Entry 7VAX (electron microscopy, 2.90 A resolution); this record covers chains G and H of the 12 polymer chains in the assembly.

== Chain G ==
Name: V-type ATP synthase subunit D
Source organism: Thermus thermophilus HB8
UniProt: O87880 (VATD_THET8); residue numbers follow UniProt; this construct covers 1-223
Amino-acid sequence (223 residues; numbered 1 to 223; the number before each row is that of its first residue):
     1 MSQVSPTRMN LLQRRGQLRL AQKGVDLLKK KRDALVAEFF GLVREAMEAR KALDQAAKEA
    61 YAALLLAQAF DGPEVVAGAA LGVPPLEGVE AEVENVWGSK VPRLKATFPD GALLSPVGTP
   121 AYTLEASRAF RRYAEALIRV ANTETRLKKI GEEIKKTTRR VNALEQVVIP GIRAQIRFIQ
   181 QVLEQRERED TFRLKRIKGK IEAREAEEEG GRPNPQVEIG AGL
Not modelled in the structure: 1-3, 210-223

== Chain H ==
Name: V-type ATP synthase subunit F
Source organism: Thermus thermophilus HB8
UniProt: P74903 (VATF_THET8); residues 1-104 here = UniProt positions 1-104
Amino-acid sequence (104 residues; each row starts with the number of its first residue):
     1 MAVIADPETA QGFRLAGLEG YGASSAEEAQ SLLETLVERG GYALVAVDEA LLPDPERAVE
    61 RLMRGRDLPV LLPIAGLKEA FQGHDVEGYM RELVRKTIGF DIKL

== How chain G and chain H interact ==
Contacting residue pairs - 73 pairs, chain G then chain H:
  F39(G) - V94(H)  hydrophobic
  F39(G) - T97(H)
  F39(G) - I98(H)  hydrophobic
  F40(G) - I102(H)  hydrophobic
  V43(G) - M90(H)  hydrophobic
  V43(G) - V94(H)  hydrophobic
  V43(G) - L104(H)  hydrophobic
  A46(G) - M90(H)  hydrophobic
  M47(G) - V86(H)
  M47(G) - E87(H)
  M47(G) - M90(H)  hydrophobic
  M47(G) - L104(H)  hydrophobic
  R50(G) - P73(H)  hydrogen bond (side chain-backbone)
  R50(G) - H84(H)  hydrogen bond
  R50(G) - V86(H)
  R50(G) - Y89(H)
  R50(G) - M90(H)
  K51(G) - V86(H)
  K51(G) - E87(H)  salt bridge
  D54(G) - A75(H)
  D54(G) - H84(H)
  D54(G) - V86(H)
  K58(G) - A80(H)
  K58(G) - F81(H)
  Y61(G) - T9(H)  hydrogen bond
  Y61(G) - A75(H)  hydrogen bond (side chain-backbone)
  Y61(G) - G76(H)
  Y61(G) - A80(H)  hydrophobic
  Y61(G) - F81(H)  hydrophobic
  A62(G) - F81(H)
  L64(G) - E8(H)
  L65(G) - E8(H)
  L65(G) - F81(H)  hydrophobic
  Q68(G) - E8(H)
  Q68(G) - Q11(H)  hydrogen bond
  A80(G) - R14(H)
  A80(G) - L15(H)
  V83(G) - R14(H)  hydrogen bond (backbone-side chain)
  V83(G) - L15(H)
  V83(G) - G17(H)
  P84(G) - R14(H)  hydrogen bond (backbone-side chain)
  P84(G) - G17(H)
  P85(G) - R14(H)
  P85(G) - G17(H)
  L86(G) - G17(H)
  E87(G) - G41(H)
  G88(G) - G41(H)  hydrogen bond (backbone-backbone)
  V89(G) - M1(H)  hydrophobic
  V89(G) - Y42(H)
  V89(G) - A43(H)
  A91(G) - L68(H)  hydrophobic
  L104(G) - A43(H)  hydrophobic
  L104(G) - L44(H)  hydrophobic
  T123(G) - L15(H)
  S127(G) - L15(H)
  F130(G) - G12(H)
  F130(G) - A16(H)  hydrophobic
  Y133(G) - F13(H)  hydrophobic
  Y133(G) - I74(H)
  Y133(G) - A75(H)
  L137(G) - L44(H)  hydrophobic
  L137(G) - L72(H)  hydrophobic
  L137(G) - I74(H)  hydrophobic
  V140(G) - L72(H)  hydrophobic
  A141(G) - L44(H)  hydrophobic
  A141(G) - V70(H)  hydrophobic
  A141(G) - L72(H)  hydrophobic
  E144(G) - L72(H)
  E144(G) - Y89(H)  hydrogen bond
  L147(G) - L93(H)  hydrophobic
  G151(G) - T97(H)
  K155(G) - K96(H)
  K155(G) - T97(H)
Also at the interface, not in a pair above, chain G (44 interface residues in all): A57, P102, F108, L113, A126, R131, A134, I138, I154
Also at the interface, not in a pair above, chain H (40 interface residues in all): L18, E19, A46, D67, L77

== Overview ==
Chain G and chain H form an interface of 44 and 40 residues respectively, with 9 hydrogen bonds and 1 salt
bridge. Among the polar pairs are K51(G)-E87(H), R50(G)-P73(H) and R50(G)-H84(H).
Here chain G is V-type ATP synthase subunit D and chain H is V-type ATP synthase subunit F, both from Thermus
thermophilus HB8. Entry 7VAX (V1EG of V/A-ATPase from Thermus thermophilus at saturated ATP-gamma-S condition,
state1-2) was determined by electron microscopy, deposited together with 7VAI, 7VAJ, 7VAK, 7VAL, 7VAM, 7VAN
and 11 further entries.
